Entry 9GUU (electron microscopy, 2.50 A resolution); this record covers chains A and Q of the 24 polymer chains in the assembly.

== Chain A ==
Molecule: 16S ribosomal RNA
Organism: Escherichia coli K-12
Sequence (1541 nucleotides; each row starts with the number of its first residue):
     1 AAAUUGAAGA GUUUGAUCAU GGCUCAGAUU GAACGCUGGC GGCAGGCCUA ACACAUGCAA
    61 GUCGAACGGU AACAGGAAGA AGCUUGCUUC UUUGCUGACG AGUGGCGGAC GGGUGAGUAA
   121 UGUCUGGGAA ACUGCCUGAU GGAGGGGGAU AACUACUGGA AACGGUAGCU AAUACCGCAU
   181 AACGUCGCAA GACCAAAGAG GGGUACCUUC GGGCCUCUUG CCAUCGGAUG UGCCCAGAUG
   241 GGAUUAGCUA GUAGGUGGGG UAACGGCUCA CCUAGGCGAC GAUCCCUAGC UGGUCUGAGA
   301 GGAUGACCAG CCACACUGGA ACUGAGACAC GGUCCAGACU CCUACGGGAG GCAGCAGUGG
   361 GGAAUAUUGC ACAAUGGGCG CAAGCCUGAU GCAGCCAUGC CGCGUGUAUG AAGAAGGCCU
   421 UCGGGUUGUA AAGUACUUUC AGCGGGGAGG AAGGGAGUAA AGUUAAUACC UUUGCUCAUU
   481 GACGUUACCC GCAGAAGAAG CACCGGCUAA CUCCGUGCCA GCAGCCXCGG UAAUACGGAG
   541 GGUGCAAGCG UUAAUCGGAA UUACUGGGCG UAAAGCGCAC GCAGGCGGUU UGUUAAGUCA
   601 GAUGUGAAAU CCCCGGGCUC AACCUGGGAA CUGCAUCUGA UACUGGCAAG CUUGAGUCUC
   661 GUAGAGGGGG GUAGAAUUCC AGGUGUAGCG GUGAAAUGCG UAGAGAUCUG GAGGAAUACC
   721 GGUGGCGAAG GCGGCCCCCU GGACGAAGAC UGACGCUCAG GUGCGAAAGC GUGGGGAGCA
   781 AACAGGAUUA GAUACCCUGG UAGUCCACGC CGUAAACGAU GUCGACUUGG AGGUUGUGCC
   841 CUUGAGGCGU GGCUUCCGGA GCUAACGCGU UAAGUCGACC GCCUGGGGAG UACGGCCGCA
   901 AGGUUAAAAC UCAAAUGAAU UGACGGGGGC CCGCACAAGC GGUGGAGCAU GUGGUUUAAU
   961 UCGAUGXAAC GCGAAGAACC UUACCUGGUC UUGACAUCCA CGGAAGUUUU CAGAGAUGAG
  1021 AAUGUGCCUU CGGGAACCGU GAGACAGGUG CUGCAUGGCU GUCGUCAGCU CGUGUUGUGA
  1081 AAUGUUGGGU UAAGUCCCGC AACGAGCGCA ACCCUUAUCC UUUGUUGCCA GCGGUCCGGC
  1141 CGGGAACUCA AAGGAGACUG CCAGUGAUAA ACUGGAGGAA GGUGGGGAUG ACGUCAAGUC
  1201 AUCAUGGCCC UUACGACCAG GGCUACACAC GUGCUACAAU GGCGCAUACA AAGAGAAGCG
  1261 ACCUCGCGAG AGCAAGCGGA CCUCAUAAAG UGCGUCGUAG UCCGGAUUGG AGUCUGCAAC
  1321 UCGACUCCAU GAAGUCGGAA UCGCUAGUAA UCGUGGAUCA GAAUGCCACG GUGAAUACGU
  1381 UCCCGGGCCU UGUACACACC GCCCGUXACA CCAUGGGAGU GGGUUGCAAA AGAAGUAGGU
  1441 AGCUUAACCU UCGGGAGGGC GCUUACCACU UUGUGAUUCA UGACUGGGGU GAAGUCGUAA
  1501 CAAGGUAACC GUAGGGGAAC CUGCGGUUGG AUCACCUCCU U
Not modelled in the structure: 1492-1493
Modified positions: PSU (pseudouridine-5'-monophosphate) at position 516, G7M (N7-methyl-guanosine-5'-monophosphate) at position 527, 2MG (2N-methylguanosine-5'-monophosphate) at position 966, 5MC (5-methylcytidine-5'-monophosphate) at position 967, 2MG (2N-methylguanosine-5'-monophosphate) at position 1207, 4OC (4n,o2'-methylcytidine-5'-monophosphate) at position 1402, 5MC (5-methylcytidine-5'-monophosphate) at position 1407, UR3 (3-methyluridine-5'-monophoshate) at position 1498, 2MG (2N-methylguanosine-5'-monophosphate) at position 1516, MA6 (6N-dimethyladenosine-5'-monophoshate) at position 1518, MA6 (6N-dimethyladenosine-5'-monophoshate) at position 1519
Ion coordination: Mg2+ site 1 near G21 (its only coordinating residue here); Mg2+ site 2: C48, U49, G115; Mg2+ site 3 near A53 (its only coordinating residue here); Mg2+ site 4: A59, U387; Mg2+ site 5: U62, G105; Mg2+ site 6 near G100 (its only coordinating residue here); Mg2+ site 7 near G107 (its only coordinating residue here); Mg2+ site 8: A109, G331; Mg2+ site 9 near G111 (its only coordinating residue here); Mg2+ site 10: G115, G289; Mg2+ site 11: A116, G117, G289; Mg2+ site 12 near G145 (its only coordinating residue here); 61 more Mg2+ sites not listed

== Chain Q ==
Protein: 30S ribosomal protein S16
Organism: Escherichia coli K-12
Reference sequence: P0A7T3 (RS16_ECOLI); residue numbers follow UniProt; this construct covers 1-82
Sequence (82 residues; row label = number of the first residue in the row):
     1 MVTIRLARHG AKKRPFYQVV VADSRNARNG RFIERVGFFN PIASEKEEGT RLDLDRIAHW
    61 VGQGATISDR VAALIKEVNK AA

== Chain A / chain Q interface ==
Pairs across the interface (72; chain A residue first):
  C43(A) - Ala11(Q)  phosphate contact
  C43(A) - Lys12(Q)  salt bridge to the phosphate
  A44(A) - Ala11(Q)  phosphate contact
  A44(A) - Lys12(Q)  hydrogen bond to the phosphate
  C110(A) - Arg25(Q)  hydrogen bond to the sugar
  G111(A) - Arg25(Q)  sugar contact
  G134(A) - Arg25(Q)  base contact
  C135(A) - Met1(Q)  hydrogen bond to the base
  C136(A) - Met1(Q)  sugar contact
  C136(A) - Gly64(Q)  hydrogen bond to the sugar
  C136(A) - Thr66(Q)  sugar contact
  U137(A) - Gly62(Q)  sugar contact
  U137(A) - Gly64(Q)  sugar contact
  G227(A) - Gln63(Q)  hydrogen bond to the sugar
  A228(A) - Val2(Q)  sugar contact
  A228(A) - Trp60(Q)  sugar contact
  A228(A) - Gln63(Q)  sugar contact
  U229(A) - Val2(Q)  sugar contact
  U229(A) - Asp23(Q)  sugar contact
  U229(A) - Ile33(Q)  sugar contact
  G230(A) - Arg25(Q)  hydrogen bond to the sugar
  G230(A) - Arg31(Q)  salt bridge to the phosphate
  U231(A) - Arg31(Q)  salt bridge to the phosphate
  A309(A) - Asn29(Q)  sugar contact
  A309(A) - Gly30(Q)  phosphate contact
  G310(A) - Gly30(Q)  phosphate contact
  G310(A) - Arg31(Q)  hydrogen bond to the phosphate
  C311(A) - Arg31(Q)  salt bridge to the phosphate
  A374(A) - Tyr17(Q)  hydrogen bond to the sugar
  A374(A) - Arg70(Q)  hydrogen bond to the phosphate
  U375(A) - Leu6(Q)  hydrogen bond to the sugar
  U375(A) - Tyr17(Q)  sugar contact
  U375(A) - Arg28(Q)  hydrogen bond to the base
  U375(A) - Arg70(Q)  salt bridge to the phosphate
  G376(A) - Arg5(Q)  hydrogen bond to the phosphate
  G376(A) - Leu6(Q)  hydrogen bond to the phosphate
  G376(A) - Arg28(Q)  sugar contact
  G376(A) - Ser68(Q)  hydrogen bond to the phosphate
  G377(A) - Thr3(Q)  phosphate contact
  G377(A) - Arg5(Q)  salt bridge to the phosphate
  G377(A) - Ser24(Q)  hydrogen bond to the phosphate
  G378(A) - Ser24(Q)  phosphate contact
  U390(A) - Arg28(Q)  hydrogen bond to the sugar
  G391(A) - Arg8(Q)  hydrogen bond to the phosphate
  G391(A) - Arg28(Q)  salt bridge to the phosphate
  C392(A) - Arg8(Q)  salt bridge to the phosphate
  C392(A) - Lys12(Q)  phosphate contact
  C392(A) - Lys13(Q)  hydrogen bond to the phosphate
  A393(A) - Lys12(Q)  salt bridge to the phosphate
  G449(A) - Ile42(Q)  sugar contact
  G450(A) - Lys13(Q)  base contact
  G450(A) - Pro15(Q)  sugar contact
  A451(A) - Arg70(Q)  salt bridge to the phosphate
  A452(A) - Arg70(Q)  sugar contact
  A452(A) - Ala73(Q)  sugar contact
  U473(A) - Lys76(Q)  salt bridge to the phosphate
  G474(A) - Lys76(Q)  salt bridge to the phosphate
  C483(A) - Lys13(Q)  hydrogen bond to the base
  A608(A) - Phe32(Q)  sugar contact
  G616(A) - Glu47(Q)  hydrogen bond to the sugar
  G617(A) - Arg14(Q)  sugar contact
  G617(A) - Glu47(Q)  sugar contact
  C618(A) - Arg14(Q)  hydrogen bond to the sugar
  C623(A) - Ala11(Q)  sugar contact
  C624(A) - Gly10(Q)  phosphate contact
  U625(A) - His9(Q)  phosphate contact
  U625(A) - Gly10(Q)  phosphate contact
  U625(A) - Phe16(Q)  phosphate contact
  G626(A) - Gln18(Q)  phosphate contact
  G626(A) - Arg35(Q)  salt bridge to the phosphate
  G626(A) - Phe38(Q)  sugar contact
  G627(A) - Arg35(Q)  salt bridge to the phosphate
Interface residues without a listed pair, chain A (43 interface residues in all): G112, G453
Interface residues without a listed pair, chain Q (41 interface residues in all): Ala27, Pro41, Arg51

== Summary ==
The interface between chain A and chain Q involves 43 residues on one side and 41 on the other; the contacts
include 21 hydrogen bonds and 14 salt bridges. Among the polar pairs are C135(A)-Met1(Q), U375(A)-Arg28(Q) and
C483(A)-Lys13(Q).
Here chain A is 16S ribosomal RNA and chain Q is 30S ribosomal protein S16, both from Escherichia coli K-12.
Entry 9GUU (30S mRNA delivery complex (consensus)) was determined by electron microscopy together with 9GUP,
9GUQ, 9GUR, 9GUS, 9GUT, 9GUV, 9GUW and 9GUX from the same study.
